PDB entry 1YSA | X-ray diffraction, 2.90 A resolution | chains B and C of the 4 polymer chains in the assembly

== Chain B ==
Molecule: 20-nt DNA strand
Sequence (20 nucleotides; each row starts with the number of its first residue):
    21 AAACTGGATGAGTCATAGGA

== Chain C ==
Protein: Protein (GCN4)
Source organism: Saccharomyces cerevisiae
UniProtKB: P03069 (GCN4_YEAST); residue numbers follow UniProt; this construct covers 226-281
Chain sequence (58 residues; row label = number of the first residue in the row):
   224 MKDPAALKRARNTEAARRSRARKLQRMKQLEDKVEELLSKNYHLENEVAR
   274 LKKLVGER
Unresolved in the structure: 224
Swiss-Prot annotation at these positions:
  - region: Lys231 to Lys251 (Basic motif), Leu253 to Leu274 (Leucine-zipper)
  - motif: Lys231 to Arg249 (Nuclear localization signal)

== Interface between chain B and chain C ==
Pairs across the interface - 12 pairs, chain B then chain C:
  DG26(B) with Arg234(C), sugar contact
  DG27(B) with Arg234(C), salt bridge to the phosphate; Arg241(C), phosphate contact
  DA28(B) with Lys231(C), base contact; Asn235(C), base contact; Ala238(C), phosphate contact; Arg241(C), salt bridge to the phosphate; Arg245(C), sugar contact
  DT29(B) with Asn235(C), hydrogen bond to the base; Ala238(C), base contact; Ser242(C), phosphate contact; Arg245(C), salt bridge to the phosphate
Other interface residues (no listed pair), chain B (5 interface residues in all): DG30
Other interface residues (no listed pair), chain C (9 interface residues in all): Ala239, Lys246

== Overview ==
5 residues of chain B and 9 residues of chain C are in contact; the contacts include 1 hydrogen bond and 3
salt bridges. Polar pairs include DT29(B)-Asn235(C), DG27(B)-Arg234(C) and DA28(B)-Arg241(C).
Chain B is a 20-nt DNA strand and chain C is Protein (GCN4) (Saccharomyces cerevisiae); the structure, The
GCN4 basic region leucine zipper binds DNA as a dimer of uninterrupted alpha helices: crystal ..., was
determined by X-ray diffraction.
